8RK5 - chains B and D of the 6 polymer chains in the assembly; structure by electron microscopy, 4.54 A resolution (low resolution: residue-level contacts below are approximate; hydrogen-bond / salt-bridge calls are withheld).

[Chain B]
Molecule: Virion structural protein
Source organism: Pseudomonas phage JBD30
Reference sequence: L7P7X2 (L7P7X2_9CAUD); numbering as in UniProt (aligned over 1-307)
Chain sequence (307 residues; numbered 1 to 307; the number before each row is that of its first residue):
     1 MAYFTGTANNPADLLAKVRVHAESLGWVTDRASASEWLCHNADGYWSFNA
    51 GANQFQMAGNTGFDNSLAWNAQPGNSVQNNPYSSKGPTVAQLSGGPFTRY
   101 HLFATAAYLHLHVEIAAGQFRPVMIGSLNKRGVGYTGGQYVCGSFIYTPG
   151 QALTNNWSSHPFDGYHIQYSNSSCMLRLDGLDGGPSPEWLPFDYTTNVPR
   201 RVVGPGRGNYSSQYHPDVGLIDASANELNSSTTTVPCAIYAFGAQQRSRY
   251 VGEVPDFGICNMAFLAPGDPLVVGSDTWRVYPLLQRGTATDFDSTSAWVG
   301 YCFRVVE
Unresolved in the structure: 1, 307
Cystine bridges: Cys142-Cys174

[Chain D]
Molecule: Virion structural protein
Source organism: Pseudomonas phage JBD30
Reference sequence: L7P7R6 (L7P7R6_9CAUD); residues 1-318 here = UniProt positions 1-318
Chain sequence (318 residues; row label = number of the first residue in the row):
     1 MATEFGTAVNHADLVERLVQFLTASPDLVAAGQAYEKVFDNTIPASGTAI
    51 AVRQVTLRAPGLGGTDAIYMGIQSYGDTALDYYNLRLMGGTAFNPGAIPP
   101 GGDYWTAFANYSPRVQLLAWNQPMPYWFFANGRRFWIVVKVSTIYESAGA
   151 GFILPPCPPSQYPYPLAVVGSYRGDVATRWSDVSDRHRGISSPYERSCYL
   201 RDPAGRWLGFTVDGGAANESDYNNRTLLPLGCGRYAGSSDTVVKQLRDSF
   251 GKFPLKALQFVTRETEGRRYLGDFDGAFYVPTLNSGAEDVIVEDGVDHVV
   301 FQTAWRSGNPWLYAIRKD
Unresolved in the structure: 1

[Chain B / chain D interface]
Pairs across the interface (43; chain B residue first):
  Glu227(B) - Ala109(D)
  Glu227(B) - Asn110(D)
  Glu227(B) - Tyr111(D)
  Glu227(B) - Arg201(D)
  Glu227(B) - Gly205(D)
  Leu228(B) - Tyr164(D)
  Leu228(B) - Arg201(D)
  Leu228(B) - Pro203(D)
  Leu228(B) - Ala204(D)
  Leu228(B) - Gly205(D)
  Leu228(B) - Arg206(D)
  Ser230(B) - Thr91(D)
  Ser230(B) - Ala109(D)
  Met262(B) - Ala97(D)
  Ala263(B) - Thr106(D)
  Ala263(B) - Ala107(D)
  Phe264(B) - Ala97(D)
  Phe264(B) - Ala107(D)
  Phe264(B) - Phe108(D)
  Phe264(B) - Ala109(D)
  Phe264(B) - Asn110(D)
  Phe264(B) - Tyr111(D)
  Leu265(B) - Asn94(D)
  Leu265(B) - Ala97(D)
  Ala266(B) - Asn94(D)
  Ala266(B) - Pro95(D)
  Ala266(B) - Gly96(D)
  Ala266(B) - Ala97(D)
  Pro267(B) - Gly96(D)
  Pro267(B) - Ala97(D)
  Asp269(B) - Asn94(D)
  Gln285(B) - Pro100(D)
  Arg286(B) - Gly96(D)
  Arg286(B) - Ala97(D)
  Arg286(B) - Ile98(D)
  Arg286(B) - Pro99(D)
  Arg286(B) - Pro100(D)
  Arg286(B) - Ala107(D)
  Gly287(B) - Pro99(D)
  Gly287(B) - Pro100(D)
  Thr288(B) - Pro99(D)
  Trp298(B) - Pro99(D)
  Trp298(B) - Thr106(D)
Other interface residues (no listed pair), chain D (23 interface residues in all): Asp103, Asp202, Trp207

[Summary]
The interface between chain B and chain D involves 15 residues on one side and 23 on the other.
Here chain B is Virion structural protein and chain D is Virion structural protein, both from Pseudomonas
phage JBD30. Entry 8RK5 (Tail fibres of bacteriophage JBD30) was determined by electron microscopy, deposited
together with 8RK3, 8RK6, 8RK7, 8RKA and 8RKB.
